PDB entry 8JIL | electron microscopy, 3.50 A resolution | chains B and D of the 5 polymer chains in the assembly

[Chain B]
Name: Guanine nucleotide-binding protein G(I)/G(S)/G(T) subunit beta-1
From: Homo sapiens
UniProtKB: P62873 (GBB1_HUMAN); numbering as in UniProt (aligned over 2-340)
Chain sequence (356 residues; each row starts with the number of its first residue; numbers below 1 keep their minus sign (Met-15 is residue -15)):
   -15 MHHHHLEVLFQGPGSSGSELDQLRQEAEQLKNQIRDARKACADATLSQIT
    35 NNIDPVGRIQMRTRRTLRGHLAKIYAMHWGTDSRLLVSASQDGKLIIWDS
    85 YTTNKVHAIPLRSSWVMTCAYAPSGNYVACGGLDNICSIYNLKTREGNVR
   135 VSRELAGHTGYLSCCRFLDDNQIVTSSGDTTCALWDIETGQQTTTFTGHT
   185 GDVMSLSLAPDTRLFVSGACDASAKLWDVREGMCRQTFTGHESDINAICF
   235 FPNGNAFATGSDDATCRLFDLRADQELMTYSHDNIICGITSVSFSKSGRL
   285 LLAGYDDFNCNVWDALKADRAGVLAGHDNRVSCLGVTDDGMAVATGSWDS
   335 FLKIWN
Unresolved in the structure: -15 to 0
Sequence notes: initiating methionine (-15); expression tag (-14 to 1)
Curated features (UniProtKB/Swiss-Prot):
  - modified residue: Ser2 (N-acetylserine), His266 (Phosphohistidine)
  - natural variant: Leu30 (L30F: In MRD42; uncertain significance), Arg52 (R52G: In MRD42), Gly64 (G64V: In MRD42), Asp76 (D76E: In MRD42; D76G: In MRD42), Gly77 (G77S: In MRD42), Lys78 (K78R: In MRD42), Ile80 (I80N: In MRD42; I80T: In MRD42), His91 (H91R: In MRD42; uncertain significance), Ala92 (A92T: In MRD42), Pro94 (P94S: In MRD42), Leu95 (L95P: In MRD42), Arg96 (R96L: In MRD42), 5 further natural variant entries in UniProt

[Chain D]
Name: Guanine nucleotide-binding protein G(i) subunit alpha-1
From: Homo sapiens
UniProtKB: P63096 (GNAI1_HUMAN); residues 1-354 here = UniProt positions 1-354
Chain sequence (354 residues; numbered 1 to 354; the number before each row is that of its first residue):
     1 MGCTLSAEDKAAVERSKMIDRNLREDGEKAAREVKLLLLGAGESGKNTIV
    51 KQMKIIHEAGYSEEECKQYKAVVYSNTIQSIIAIIRAMGRLKIDFGDSAR
   101 ADDARQLFVLAGAAEEGFMTAELAGVIKRLWKDSGVQACFNRSREYQLND
   151 SAAYYLNDLDRIAQPNYIPTQQDVLRTRVKTTGIVETHFTFKDLHFKMFD
   201 VGAQRSERKKWIHCFEGVTAIIFCVALSDYDLVLAEDEEMNRMHASMKLF
   251 DSICNNKWFTDTSIILFLNKKDLFEEKIKKSPLTICYPEYAGSNTYEEAA
   301 AYIQCQFEDLNKRKDTKEIYTHFTCSTDTKNVQFVFDAVTDVIIKNNLKD
   351 CGLF
Unresolved in the structure: 1, 54-182
Sequence notes: engineered mutation Asn47 (Ser in P63096), Ala203 (Gly in P63096), Ala245 (Glu in P63096), Ser326 (Ala in P63096)
Curated features (UniProtKB/Swiss-Prot):
  - region: Lys35 to Lys46, Thr48 (G1 motif), Asp173 to Thr181 (G2 motif), Phe196 to Gly202, Gln204, Arg205 (G3 motif), Ile265 to Asp272 (G4 motif), Thr324, Cys325, Thr327 to Thr329 (G5 motif)
  - binding site (GTP): Glu43 to Lys46, Thr48, Ser151, Leu175 to Thr181, Asp200 to Gly202, Gln204, Asn269 to Asp272
  - binding site (Mg(2+)): Thr181
  - modified residue: Arg178 (ADP-ribosylarginine), Gln204 (Deamidated glutamine), Cys351 (ADP-ribosylcysteine)
  - lipidation: Gly2 (N-myristoyl glycine), Cys3 (S-palmitoyl cysteine)
  - natural variant: Gly40 (G40C: In NEDHISB; G40R: In NEDHISB), Gly45 (G45D: In NEDHISB), Thr48 (T48I: In NEDHISB; T48K: In NEDHISB), Gln52 (Q52P: In NEDHISB), Ser75 (deletion: In NEDHISB; uncertain significance), Gln172 (deletion: In NEDHISB), Asp173 (D173V: In NEDHISB), Glu186 to Phe189 (deletion: In NEDHISB; uncertain significance), Cys224 (C224Y: In NEDHISB), Lys270 (K270N: In NEDHISB; K270R: In NEDHISB), Asp272 (D272G: In NEDHISB), Val332 (V332E: In NEDHISB; uncertain significance)
  - mutagenesis: Gly42 (G42R: Abolishes switch to an activated conformation and dissociation from beta and gamma subunits upon GTP binding. Abolishes interaction with RGS family members), Glu116 (E116L: Enhances interaction (inactive GDP-bound) with RGS14), Gln147 (Q147L: Enhances interaction (inactive GDP-bound) with RGS14)

[Chain B / chain D interface]
Pairs across the interface (35; chain B residue first):
  Gly53(B) - Leu23(D)
  Leu55(B) - Leu23(D)
  Leu55(B) - Gly27(D)
  Lys57(B) - Glu216(D)  salt bridge
  Tyr59(B) - Cys214(D)
  Lys78(B) - Leu23(D)
  Ile80(B) - Leu23(D)  hydrophobic
  Asn88(B) - Ala12(D)  hydrogen bond (side chain-backbone)
  Asn88(B) - Val13(D)
  Asn88(B) - Ser16(D)
  Lys89(B) - Ser16(D)  hydrogen bond (backbone-side chain)
  Lys89(B) - Ile19(D)
  Lys89(B) - Asp20(D)  salt bridge
  Val90(B) - Arg15(D)  hydrogen bond (backbone-side chain)
  His91(B) - Arg15(D)
  Ala92(B) - Ile19(D)  hydrophobic
  Trp99(B) - Phe199(D)  hydrophobic
  Trp99(B) - Cys214(D)
  Trp99(B) - Phe215(D)  hydrophobic
  Leu117(B) - Ile184(D)
  Leu117(B) - Trp211(D)  hydrophobic
  Thr143(B) - Arg205(D)  hydrogen bond
  Gly144(B) - Gln204(D)
  Tyr145(B) - Gln204(D)
  Tyr145(B) - Lys210(D)
  Tyr145(B) - Trp211(D)
  Asp163(B) - Arg205(D)
  Asp186(B) - Ser206(D)
  Asp186(B) - Glu207(D)
  Met188(B) - Lys210(D)
  Cys204(B) - Lys210(D)
  Asp228(B) - Lys209(D)  salt bridge
  Asp228(B) - Lys210(D)  salt bridge
  Asp246(B) - Lys210(D)  salt bridge
  Arg314(B) - Trp258(D)
Other interface residues (no listed pair), chain B (31 interface residues in all): Arg52, Thr86, Thr87, Met101, Asp118, Asn119, Gly162, Trp332
Other interface residues (no listed pair), chain D (25 interface residues in all): Asp9, Asp26, Gly183, His213

[Summary]
31 residues of chain B and 25 residues of chain D are in contact; the contacts include 4 hydrogen bonds and 5
salt bridges. Among the polar pairs are Lys57(B)-Glu216(D), Lys89(B)-Asp20(D) and Asp228(B)-Lys209(D).
Chain B is Guanine nucleotide-binding protein G(I)/G(S)/G(T) subunit beta-1 and chain D is Guanine
nucleotide-binding protein G(i) subunit alpha-1, both from Homo sapiens; the structure, Cryo-EM structure of
niacin bound ketone body receptor HCAR2-Gi signaling complex, was determined by electron microscopy (same
publication as 8JHY, 8JII and 8JIM).
